7PEW - chains G and J of the 10 polymer chains in the assembly; structure by electron microscopy, 4.60 A resolution (low resolution: residue-level contacts below are approximate; hydrogen-bond / salt-bridge calls are withheld).

# Chain G
Molecule: Histone H2A type 1-B/E
Source organism: Homo sapiens
Reference sequence: P04908 (H2A1B_HUMAN); residues 0-129 here correspond to UniProt positions 1-130 (UniProt number = residue number + 1)
Amino-acid sequence (147 residues; row label = number of the first residue in the row; numbers below 1 keep their minus sign (His-17 is residue -17)):
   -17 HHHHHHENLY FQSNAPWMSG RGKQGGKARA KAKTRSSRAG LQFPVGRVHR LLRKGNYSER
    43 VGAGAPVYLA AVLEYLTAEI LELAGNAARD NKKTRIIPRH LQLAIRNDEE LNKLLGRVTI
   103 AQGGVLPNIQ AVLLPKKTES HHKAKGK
Not modelled in the structure: -17 to 9, 119-129
Differences from the reference sequence: expression tag (-17 to -1)
Swiss-Prot annotation at these positions:
  - modified residue: Ser1 (N-acetylserine), Arg3 (Citrulline), Lys5 (N6-(2-hydroxyisobutyryl)lysine), Lys9 (N6-(2-hydroxyisobutyryl)lysine), Lys13 (N6-(beta-hydroxybutyryl)lysine), Lys36 (N6-(2-hydroxyisobutyryl)lysine), Lys74 (N6-(2-hydroxyisobutyryl)lysine), Lys75 (N6-(2-hydroxyisobutyryl)lysine), Lys95 (N6-(2-hydroxyisobutyryl)lysine), Gln104 (N5-methylglutamine), Lys118 (N6-(2-hydroxyisobutyryl)lysine), Lys119 (N6-crotonyllysine), Thr120 (Phosphothreonine), Lys125 (N6-crotonyllysine)
  - cross-link (Glycyl lysine isopeptide (Lys-Gly)): Lys13 (interchain with G-Cter in ubiquitin), Lys15 (interchain with G-Cter in ubiquitin), Lys119 (interchain with G-Cter in ubiquitin)

# Chain J
Molecule: 176-nt DNA strand
Source organism: synthetic construct
Sequence (176 nucleotides; each row starts with the number of its first residue):
   525 GCTCGGGTCC GGCACTGGAA CAGGATGTAT ATATGTGACA CGTGCCTGGA GACTAGGGAG
   585 TAATCCCCTT GGCGGTTAAA ACGCGGGGGA CAGCGCGTAC GTGCGTTTAA GCGGTGCTAG
   645 AGCTGTCTAC GACCAATTGA GCGGCCTCGG CACCGGGATT CTCCAGGGGA TCCGGA

# Interface between chain G and chain J
Residue-residue contacts (13):
  Ala12(G) - DG575(J)
  Ala12(G) - DA576(J)
  Lys15(G) - DA574(J)
  Lys15(G) - DG575(J)
  Thr16(G) - DA574(J)
  Arg17(G) - DA574(J)
  Arg20(G) - DG575(J)
  Gly28(G) - DG573(J)
  Gly28(G) - DA574(J)
  Arg29(G) - DG573(J)
  Arg32(G) - DG572(J)
  Arg32(G) - DG573(J)
  Arg77(G) - DC563(J)
Other interface residues (no listed pair), chain G (13 interface residues in all): Arg11, Lys13, Ser18, Arg42
Other interface residues (no listed pair), chain J (9 interface residues in all): DA564, DG580, DG582

# In short
The interface between chain G and chain J involves 13 residues on one side and 9 on the other.
Chain G is Histone H2A type 1-B/E (Homo sapiens) and chain J is a 176-nt DNA strand (synthetic construct); the
structure, Nucleosome 1 of the 4x177 nucleosome array containing H1, was determined by electron microscopy
(same publication as 7PET, 7PEU, 7PEV, 7PEX, 7PEY, 7PEZ and 16 further entries).
